3RMD - chains A and F of the 3 polymer chains in the assembly; structure by X-ray diffraction, 2.98 A resolution.

Chain A:
Protein: DNA polymerase
Source organism: Enterobacteria phage RB69
Notes: EC 2.7.7.7
UniProtKB: Q38087 (DPOL_BPR69); numbering as in UniProt (aligned over 1-903)
Chain sequence (906 residues; row label = number of the first residue in the row):
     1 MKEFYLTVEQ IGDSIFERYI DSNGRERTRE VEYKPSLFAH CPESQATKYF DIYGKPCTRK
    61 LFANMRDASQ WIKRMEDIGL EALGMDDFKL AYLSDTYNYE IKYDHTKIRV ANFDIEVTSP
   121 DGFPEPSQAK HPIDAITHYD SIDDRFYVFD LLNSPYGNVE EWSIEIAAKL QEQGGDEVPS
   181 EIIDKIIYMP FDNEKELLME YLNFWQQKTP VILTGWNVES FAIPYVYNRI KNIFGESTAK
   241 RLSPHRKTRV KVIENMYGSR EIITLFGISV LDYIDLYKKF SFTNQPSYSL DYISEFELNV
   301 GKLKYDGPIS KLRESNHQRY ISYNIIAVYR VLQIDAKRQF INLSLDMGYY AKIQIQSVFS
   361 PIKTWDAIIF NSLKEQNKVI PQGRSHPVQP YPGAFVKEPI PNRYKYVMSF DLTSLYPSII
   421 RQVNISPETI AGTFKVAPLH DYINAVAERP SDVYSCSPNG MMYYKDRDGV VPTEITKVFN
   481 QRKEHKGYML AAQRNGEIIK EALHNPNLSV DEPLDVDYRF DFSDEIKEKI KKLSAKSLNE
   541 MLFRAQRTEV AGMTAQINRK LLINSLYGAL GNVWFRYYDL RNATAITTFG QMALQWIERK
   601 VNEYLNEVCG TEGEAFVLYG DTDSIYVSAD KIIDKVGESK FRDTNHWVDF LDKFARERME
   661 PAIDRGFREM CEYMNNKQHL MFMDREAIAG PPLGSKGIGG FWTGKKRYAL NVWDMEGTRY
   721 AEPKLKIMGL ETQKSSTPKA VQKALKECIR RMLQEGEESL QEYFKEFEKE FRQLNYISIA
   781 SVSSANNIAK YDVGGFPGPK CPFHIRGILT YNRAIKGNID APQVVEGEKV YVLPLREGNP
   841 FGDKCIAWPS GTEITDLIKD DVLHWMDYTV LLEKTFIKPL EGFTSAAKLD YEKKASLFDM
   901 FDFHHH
Disordered / not traced: 903-906
Differences from the reference sequence: engineered mutation Ala-222 (Asp in Q38087), Ala-327 (Asp in Q38087); expression tag (904-906)
Curated features (UniProtKB/Swiss-Prot):
  - region: Thr-248 to Thr-264 (Beta hairpin), Lys-705 to Tyr-708 (Binding of DNA in B-conformation), Leu-897 to Phe-903 (Interaction with the polymerase clamp)
  - binding site (Mg(2+)): Asp-114, Glu-116, Asp-411, Leu-412, Asp-623
  - binding site (substrate): Ser-414 to Tyr-416, Arg-482, Lys-560
  - site: Asp-621 (Optimization of metal coordination by the polymerase active site), Lys-706 (Optimization of metal coordination by the polymerase active site), Asp-714 (Essential for viral replication)
  - mutagenesis: Leu-415 (L415A/G: Decreases base selectivity by several hundred fold; L415G/F: Increased misinsertion, increased mismatch extension and inefficient proofreading; L415M: No effect on base selectivity), Leu-561 (L561A: No effect on the ability to recognize damaged DNA. Increase in probability of nucleotide incorporation), Ser-565 (S565G: Increased incorporation efficiency of correct dNMPs; when associated with A-567), Tyr-567 (Y567A: Inserts both dCMP and dAMP opposite 8-oxoG rapidly and with equal efficiency. 100-fold increase of dAMP and dGMP when situated opposite guanidinohydantoin ...), Asp-621 (D621A: Drastic decrease in the efficiency of incorporation of dGMP), Lys-706 (K706A: Almost complete loss of polymerase activity), Asp-714 (D714A: Complete loss of viral replication)
Reported in the primary citation:
  - binding site for the 15-nt DNA strand: Asp-114, Phe-123, Tyr-257, Asn-786, Gly-827
  - binding site for the 18-nt DNA strand: Glu-219, Ile-253, Met-256, Val-270, Asp-275, Lys-278, Phe-359, Trp-574
  - binding site for 2'-deoxyadenosine 5'-triphosphate: Asn-564
  - catalytic residues: Asp-114, Glu-116 (citing earlier work)
  - mutagenesis - D222A/D327A: abolished catalytic activity (citing earlier work)

Chain F:
Molecule: 15-nt DNA strand
Sequence (15 nucleotides; numbered 101 to 115; the number before each row is that of its first residue):
   101 GCGGCTGTCA TTCAA
Disordered / not traced: 114-115

Chain A / chain F interface:
Pairs across the interface (21):
  Asn-284(A) with DT112(F), phosphate contact
  Met-728(A) with DC113(F), sugar contact
  Gly-729(A) with DC113(F), phosphate contact
  Gln-733(A) with DT112(F), sugar contact; DC113(F), phosphate contact
  Lys-734(A) with DT111(F), hydrogen bond to the sugar; DT112(F), phosphate contact
  Ser-735(A) with DT111(F), phosphate contact; DT112(F), hydrogen bond to the phosphate
  Ser-736(A) with DT111(F), sugar contact
  Ser-783(A) with DA110(F), phosphate contact; DT111(F), phosphate contact
  Ser-784(A) with DA110(F), phosphate contact; DT111(F), hydrogen bond to the phosphate
  Ala-785(A) with DA110(F), phosphate contact
  Asn-786(A) with DA110(F), hydrogen bond to the phosphate
  Tyr-791(A) with DT108(F), hydrogen bond to the phosphate; DC109(F), hydrogen bond to the phosphate
  Pro-802(A) with DC109(F), sugar contact
  His-804(A) with DC109(F), hydrogen bond to the phosphate; DA110(F), salt bridge to the phosphate
Other interface residues (no listed pair), chain A (17 interface residues in all): Val-782, Lys-790, Ile-805

Summary:
Chain A and chain F form an interface of 17 and 6 residues respectively, with 7 hydrogen bonds and 1 salt
bridge. Polar pairs include Lys-734(A)/DT111(F), Ser-735(A)/DT112(F) and Ser-784(A)/DT111(F). The paper
reports catalytic residues Asp-114(A) and Glu-116(A); D222A/D327A of chain A abolish catalytic activity.
Chain A is DNA polymerase (Enterobacteria phage RB69) and chain F is a 15-nt DNA strand; the structure,
Crystal Structure of a replicative DNA polymerase bound to DNA containing Thymine Glycol, was determined by
X-ray diffraction (same publication as 3RMA, 3RMB and 3RMC).
